3JC1 - chains Aa and Af of the 68 polymer chains in the assembly; structure by electron microscopy, 4.00 A resolution.

# Chain Aa
Protein: Increased Sodium Tolerance 1 (IST1)
Organism: Homo sapiens
Notes: fragment: N-terminal domain
UniProtKB: P53990 (IST1_HUMAN); numbering as in UniProt (aligned over 6-187)
Amino-acid sequence (182 residues; each row starts with the number of its first residue):
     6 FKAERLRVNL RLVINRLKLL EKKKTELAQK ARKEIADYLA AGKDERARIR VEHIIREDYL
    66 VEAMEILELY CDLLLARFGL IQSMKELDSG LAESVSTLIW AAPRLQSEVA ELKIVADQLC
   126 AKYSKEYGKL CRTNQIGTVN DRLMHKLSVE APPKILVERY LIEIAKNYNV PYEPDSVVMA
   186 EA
Curated features (UniProtKB/Swiss-Prot):
  - modified residue: Tyr43 (Phosphotyrosine)

# Chain Af
Protein: Charged multivesicular body protein 1b
Organism: Homo sapiens
UniProtKB: Q7LBR1 (CHM1B_HUMAN); residues 1-160 here correspond to UniProt positions 4-163 (UniProt number = residue number + 3)
Amino-acid sequence (160 residues; numbered 1 to 160; the number before each row is that of its first residue):
     1 MEKHLFNLKF AAKELSRSAK KCDKEEKAEK AKIEKAIQKG NMEVARIHAE NAIRQKNQAV
    61 NFLRMSARVD AVAARVQTAV TMGKVTKSMA GVVKSMDATL KTMNLEKISA LMDKFEHQFE
   121 TLDVQTQQME DTMSSTTTLT TPQNQVDMLL QEMADEAGLD
Differences from the reference sequence: conflict Glu34 (Lys37 in Q7LBR1)
Curated features (UniProtKB/Swiss-Prot):
  - region: Met129 to Met153 (Interaction with IST1)

# Interface between chain Aa and chain Af
Pairs across the interface - 8 pairs, chain Aa then chain Af:
  Lys27(Aa) with Leu139(Af)
  Lys28(Aa) with Ser135(Af), hydrogen bond (side chain-backbone); Thr136(Af)
  Glu31(Aa) with Pro142(Af); Gln143(Af)
  Leu32(Aa) with Ser135(Af)
  Lys35(Aa) with Gln143(Af)
  Lys38(Aa) with Gln143(Af)
Also at the interface, not in a pair above, chain Aa (7 interface residues in all): Gln34
Also at the interface, not in a pair above, chain Af (7 interface residues in all): Thr138, Asp147

# Summary
Chain Aa and chain Af each contribute 7 residues to their interface, with 1 hydrogen bond. The hydrogen-bonded
pair is Lys28(Aa)-Ser135(Af).
Here chain Aa is Increased Sodium Tolerance 1 (IST1) and chain Af is Charged multivesicular body protein 1b,
both from Homo sapiens. Entry 3JC1 (Electron cryo-microscopy of the IST1-CHMP1B ESCRT-III copolymer) was
determined by electron microscopy.
